PDB entry 6SPC | electron microscopy, 2.95 A resolution | chains a and m of the 21 polymer chains in the assembly

[Chain a]
Molecule: 16S rRNA
From: Pseudomonas aeruginosa
Sequence (1519 nucleotides; numbered 2 to 1526; 6 numbers in that range are skipped by the numbering (no residue carries them; nothing is unmodelled there); the number before each row is that of its first residue):
     2 A
     7 AAGAGUUUGA UCAUGGCUCA GAUUGAACGC UGGCGGCAGG CCUAACA
    55 AUGCAAGUC
    65 AGCGGAUAAA GGGAGCUUGC UCCUGGAUUC AGCGGCAGAC GGGUGAGUAA UGCCUAGGAA
   125 UCUGCCUGGU AGUGGGGGAU AACGUCCGGA AACGGGCGCU AAUACCGCAU ACGUCCUGAG
   185 GGAGAAAGUG GGGGAUCUUC GGACCUCACG CUAUCAGAUG AGCCUAGGUC GGAUUAGCUA
   245 GUUGGUGGGG UAAAGGCCUA CCAAGGCGAC GAUCCGUAAC UGGUCUGAGA GGAUGAUCAG
   305 UCACACUGGA ACUGAGACAC GGUCCAGACU CCUACGGGAG GCAGCAGUGG GGAAUAUUGG
   365 ACAAUGGGCG AAAGCCUGAU CCAGCCAUGC CGCGUGUGUG AAGAAGGUCU UCGGAUUGUA
   425 AAGCACUUUA AGUUGGGAGG AAGGGCAGUA AGUUAAUACC UUGCUGUUUU GACGUUACCA
   485 ACAGAAUAAG CACCGGCUAA CUUCGUGCCA GCAGCCGCGG UAAUACGAAG GGUGCAAGCG
   545 UUAAUCGGAA UUACUGGGCG UAAAGCGCGC GUAGGUGGUU CAGCAAGUUG GAUGUGAAAU
   605 CCCCGGGCUC AACCUGGGAA CUGCAUCCAA AACUACUGAG CUAGAGUACG GUAGAGGGUG
   665 GUGGAAUUUC CUGUGUAGCG GUGAAAUGCG UAGAUAUAGG AAGGAACACC AGUGGCGAAG
   725 GCGACCACCU GGACUGAUAC UGACACUGAG GUGCGAAAGC GUGGGGAGCA AACAGGAUUA
   785 GAUACCCUGG UAGUCCACGC CGUAAACGAU GUCGACUAGC CGUUGGGAUC CUUGAGAUCU
   845 UAGUGGCGCA GCUAACGCGA UAAGUCGACC GCCUGGGGAG UACGGCCGCA AGGUUAAAAC
   905 UCAAAUGAAU UGACGGGGGC CCGCACAAGC GGUGGAGCAU GUGGUUUAAU UCGAAGCAAC
   965 GCGAAGAACC UUACCUGGCC UUGACAUGCU GAGAACUUUC CAGAGAUGGA UUGGUGCCUU
  1025 CGGGAACUCA GACACAGGUG CUGCAUGGCU GUCGUCAGCU CGUGUCGUGA GAUGUUGGGU
  1085 UAAGUCCCGU AACGAGCGCA ACCCUUGUCC UUAGUUACCA GCACCUCGGG UGGGCACUCU
  1145 AAGGAGACUG CCGGUGACAA ACCGGAGGAA GGUGGGGAUG ACGUCAAGUC AUCAUGGCCC
  1205 UUACGGCCAG GGCUACACAC GUGCUACAAU GGUCGGUACA AAGGGUUGCC AAGCCGCGAG
  1265 GUGGAGCUAA UCCCAUAAAA CCGAUCGUAG UCCGGAUCGC AGUCUGCAAC UCGACUGCGU
  1325 GAAGUCGGAA UCGCUAGUAA UCGUGAAUCA GAAUGUCACG GUGAAUACGU UCCCGGGCCU
  1385 UGUACACACC GCCCGUCACA CCAUGGGAGU GGGUUGCUCC AGAAGUAGCU AGUCUAACCG
  1445 CAAGGGGGAC GGUUACCACG GAGUGAUUCA UGACUGGGGU GAAGUCGUAA CAAGGUAGCC
  1505 GUAGGGGAAC CUGCGGCUGG AU
Sequence notes: conflict A2, A72 (G2309540 in 1359201046), A101 (G2309511 in 1359201046)
Reported in the primary citation:
  - conformationally variable residues (side-chain flip): A1486, A1487

[Chain m]
Name: 30S ribosomal protein S13
From: Pseudomonas aeruginosa
UniProt: E2RXU3 (E2RXU3_PSEAI); numbering as in UniProt; present here: 3-20, 22-112
Sequence (109 residues; each row starts with the number of its first residue; note: 1 number in that range is skipped by the numbering (no residue carries it; nothing is unmodelled there)):
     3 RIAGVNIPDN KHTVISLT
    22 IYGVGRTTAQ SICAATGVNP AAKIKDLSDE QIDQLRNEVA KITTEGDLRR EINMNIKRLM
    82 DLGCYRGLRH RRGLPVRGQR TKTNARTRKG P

[Chain a / chain m interface]
Residue-residue contacts (108):
  G941(a) with Arg107(m), hydrogen bond to the base; Thr108(m), sugar contact; Gly111(m), phosphate contact; Pro112(m), phosphate contact
  C942(a) with Thr104(m), sugar contact; Asn105(m), hydrogen bond to the sugar; Ala106(m), hydrogen bond to the phosphate; Arg107(m), phosphate contact; Lys110(m), base contact; Gly111(m), hydrogen bond to the phosphate; Pro112(m), hydrogen bond to the base
  A943(a) with Pro96(m), phosphate contact; Arg101(m), hydrogen bond to the base; Thr102(m), phosphate contact; Lys103(m), phosphate contact; Thr104(m), hydrogen bond to the phosphate; Asn105(m), hydrogen bond to the phosphate; Ala106(m), hydrogen bond to the phosphate; Lys110(m), phosphate contact
  U944(a) with Arg101(m), phosphate contact; Thr102(m), hydrogen bond to the phosphate; Lys103(m), hydrogen bond to the phosphate
  U1218(a) with Tyr86(m), hydrogen bond to the base; Arg90(m), base contact; Leu95(m), base contact; Thr102(m), base contact; Lys103(m), base contact
  A1219(a) with Arg93(m), phosphate contact
  C1220(a) with Arg93(m), phosphate contact; Lys103(m), hydrogen bond to the base; Thr104(m), hydrogen bond to the base
  C1224(a) with Asn105(m), base contact
  G1236(a) with His14(m), hydrogen bond to the base; Ile17(m), sugar contact
  U1237(a) with His14(m), hydrogen bond to the base; Val16(m), base contact; Ile17(m), base contact; Arg27(m), hydrogen bond to the base
  C1238(a) with Arg27(m), hydrogen bond to the sugar; Gln31(m), sugar contact
  G1239(a) with Thr28(m), phosphate contact; Gln31(m), phosphate contact
  C1261(a) with Thr28(m), hydrogen bond to the base
  A1288(a) with His14(m), hydrogen bond to the base; Pro41(m), base contact; Ala42(m), base contact
  U1289(a) with His14(m), hydrogen bond to the base; Ala42(m), sugar contact; Lys44(m), hydrogen bond to the sugar
  C1290(a) with Asn12(m), hydrogen bond to the sugar; Lys13(m), base contact; Lys44(m), hydrogen bond to the sugar
  U1295(a) with Tyr23(m), sugar contact
  C1296(a) with Ile9(m), base contact; Pro10(m), hydrogen bond to the base; Lys13(m), base contact; His14(m), base contact; Ile17(m), base contact; Ser18(m), hydrogen bond to the base; Thr20(m), sugar contact; Tyr23(m), hydrogen bond to the phosphate
  C1297(a) with Tyr23(m), hydrogen bond to the phosphate
  G1298(a) with Tyr23(m), phosphate contact
  G1299(a) with Gly24(m), base contact
  A1300(a) with Arg109(m), base contact; Lys110(m), base contact
  U1301(a) with His91(m), hydrogen bond to the base; Val97(m), hydrogen bond to the phosphate; Arg98(m), salt bridge to the phosphate; Arg109(m), salt bridge to the phosphate
  C1302(a) with Glu72(m), sugar contact; Asn76(m), hydrogen bond to the sugar; Leu80(m), phosphate contact; Arg87(m), salt bridge to the phosphate; Arg98(m), salt bridge to the phosphate
  U1315(a) with Arg79(m), hydrogen bond to the sugar; Leu80(m), sugar contact; Leu83(m), base contact; Cys85(m), base contact; Arg87(m), hydrogen bond to the phosphate
  C1316(a) with Tyr86(m), base contact; Arg87(m), salt bridge to the phosphate
  G1317(a) with Arg98(m), salt bridge to the phosphate
  G1321(a) with Val25(m), base contact; Gly26(m), hydrogen bond to the sugar; Thr28(m), hydrogen bond to the sugar; Thr29(m), sugar contact
  C1322(a) with Thr20(m), sugar contact; Tyr23(m), sugar contact; Gly24(m), hydrogen bond to the sugar; Val25(m), hydrogen bond to the phosphate; Gly26(m), hydrogen bond to the phosphate; Arg27(m), sugar contact; Thr28(m), phosphate contact
  G1323(a) with Leu19(m), phosphate contact; Thr20(m), hydrogen bond to the phosphate; Ile22(m), phosphate contact; Tyr23(m), hydrogen bond to the phosphate; Gly24(m), hydrogen bond to the phosphate; Val25(m), hydrogen bond to the phosphate; Gly26(m), phosphate contact; Arg27(m), phosphate contact
  U1324(a) with Ile22(m), phosphate contact; Tyr23(m), sugar contact; Gly24(m), base contact; Glu66(m), phosphate contact; Leu69(m), phosphate contact
  G1325(a) with Glu66(m), phosphate contact
Interface residues without a listed pair, chain a (34 interface residues in all): C1222, G1303
Interface residues without a listed pair, chain m (57 interface residues in all): Asp11, Ile63, Thr64, Arg70, Ile77, Gln100

[Summary]
The interface between chain a and chain m involves 34 residues on one side and 57 on the other, with 42
hydrogen bonds and 6 salt bridges. Polar contacts include G941(a)-Arg107(m), C942(a)-Pro112(m) and
A943(a)-Arg101(m). The paper reports conformational variability at A1486(a) and A1487(a).
Chain a is 16S rRNA and chain m is 30S ribosomal protein S13, both from Pseudomonas aeruginosa; the structure,
Pseudomonas aeruginosa 30s ribosome from an aminoglycoside resistant clinical isolate, was determined by
electron microscopy together with 6SPE from the same study.
